5F33 - chain A; structure by X-ray diffraction, 1.45 A resolution.

# Chain A
Protein: Quinolinate synthase A
Organism: Thermotoga maritima MSB8
Notes: EC 2.5.1.72
UniProt: Q9X1X7 (NADA_THEMA); residue numbers follow UniProt; this construct covers 1-298
Chain sequence (305 residues; each row starts with the number of its first residue; numbers below 1 keep their minus sign (Met-6 is residue -6)):
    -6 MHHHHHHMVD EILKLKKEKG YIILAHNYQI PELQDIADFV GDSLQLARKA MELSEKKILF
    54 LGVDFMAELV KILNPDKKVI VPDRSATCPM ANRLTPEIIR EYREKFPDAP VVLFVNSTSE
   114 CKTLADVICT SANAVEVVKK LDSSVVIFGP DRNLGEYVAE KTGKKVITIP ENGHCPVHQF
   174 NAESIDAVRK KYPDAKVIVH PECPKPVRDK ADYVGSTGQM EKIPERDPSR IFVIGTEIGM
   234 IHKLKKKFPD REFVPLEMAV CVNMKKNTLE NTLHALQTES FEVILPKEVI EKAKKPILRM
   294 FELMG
Not modelled in the structure: -6 to -5
Sequence notes: initiating methionine (-6); expression tag (-5 to 0); engineered mutation Phe107 (Tyr in Q9X1X7), Arg219 (Lys in Q9X1X7)
Ion coordination: 4Fe-4S cluster Fe: Cys81, Cys168, Cys254 (together with phosphoglycolohydroxamic acid)
Small-molecule neighbours:
  - phosphoglycolohydroxamic acid (PGH): His19, Tyr21, Asp35, Ser36, Met59, Asn109, Ser124, His171, His193, Glu195, Ser209, Thr210, Met257
  - 4Fe-4S cluster (SF4): Tyr21, Val56, Cys81, Pro82, Met83, Asn109, Cys168, Pro169, Val170, His171, Glu195, Cys254, Met257

# Summary
Chain A binds 4Fe-4S cluster and phosphoglycolohydroxamic acid. Cys81, Cys168 and Cys254 form the 4Fe-4S
cluster Fe site.
Chain A is Quinolinate synthase A (Thermotoga maritima MSB8); the structure, Structure of quinolinate synthase
in complex with phosphoglycolohydroxamate, was determined by X-ray diffraction together with 5F35, 5F3D, 5LQM
and 5LQS from the same study.
